Entry 7Z5J (electron microscopy, 2.58 A resolution); this record covers chains D and F of the 12 polymer chains in the assembly.

[Chain D (and F)]
Protein: Molybdenum storage protein subunit beta
From: Azotobacter vinelandii DJ
Notes: chain F of this document is another copy of the same molecule, construct and numbering; everything in this record applies to it too
UniProt: P84253 (MOSB_AZOVD); residue numbers follow UniProt; this construct covers 2-270
Sequence (269 residues; each row starts with the number of its first residue):
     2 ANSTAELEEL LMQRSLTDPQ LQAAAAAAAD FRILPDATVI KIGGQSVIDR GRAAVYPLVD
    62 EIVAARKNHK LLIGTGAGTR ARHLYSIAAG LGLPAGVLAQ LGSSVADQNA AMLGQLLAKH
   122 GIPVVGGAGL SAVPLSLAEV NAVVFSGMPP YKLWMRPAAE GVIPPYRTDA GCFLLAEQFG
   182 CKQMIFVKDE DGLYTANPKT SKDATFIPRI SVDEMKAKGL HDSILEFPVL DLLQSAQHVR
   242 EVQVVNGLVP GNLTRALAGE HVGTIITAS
Disordered / not traced: 2-3
Metal / ion sites: W11-O35 cluster W near Asp-108 (its only coordinating residue here)
Ligand contacts:
  - ATP (adenosine-5'-triphosphate): Lys-42, Gly-44, Gly-45, Gln-46, Ser-47, Gly-77, Ala-78, Gly-79, Arg-83, Thr-169, Asp-170, Lys-189, Asp-190, Glu-191, Gly-193, Leu-194, Tyr-195, Thr-196, Ala-197, Asn-198, Pro-199, Lys-200, Asp-223, Ser-224, Ile-225
  - tungstate cluster (IHW): Pro-124, Val-125, Val-126, Gly-127, Gly-128, Ser-132, Val-134, Pro-135
  - IV9 (1,1,3,3,5,7,7,9,11,15,15-undecakis($L1-oxidanyl)-2$l4,4$l3,6$l5,8,10,12,14,16,17,18,19$l3,20,21,22,23-pentadecaoxa-1$l6,3$l6,5$l6,7$l6,9$l6,11$l6,13$l6,15$L6-octatungstapentadecacyclo[7.7.1.11,13.13,5.13,15.15,7.15,11.17,11.02,13.02,15.04,13.06,9.06,11.06,13.09,19]tricosane): Gly-127, Gly-128, Ala-129, Gly-130, Leu-131, Pro-151, Leu-176, Phe-180
  - W11-O35 cluster (IWL): Ser-104, Ala-107, Asp-108, Gly-127, Gly-128, Ser-147, Gly-148, Met-149, Lys-153
  - molybdate ion (MOO): Lys-42, Gly-77, Ala-78, Gly-79, Arg-83, Tyr-86, Met-149, Arg-168, Thr-169, Glu-227

[How chain D and chain F interact]
Contacting residue pairs - 18 pairs, chain D then chain F:
  Arg-53(D) with Ala-30(F)
  Tyr-57(D) with Phe-32(F)
  Gln-116(D) with Phe-32(F); Ile-34(F); Leu-131(F)
  Leu-117(D) with Phe-32(F)
  Ala-119(D) with Ala-133(F)
  Lys-120(D) with Phe-32(F); Arg-33(F), hydrogen bond (side chain-backbone); Ile-34(F)
  Gly-122(D) with Ala-133(F); Ser-137(F)
  Ile-123(D) with Ala-133(F)
  Pro-124(D) with Ala-133(F); Val-134(F), hydrophobic
  Pro-135(D) with Val-134(F), hydrophobic
  Glu-140(D) with Leu-138(F)
  Val-141(D) with Ser-137(F)
Other interface residues (no listed pair), chain D (14 interface residues in all): Gly-115, Leu-138
Other interface residues (no listed pair), chain F (11 interface residues in all): Pro-36, Gln-179

[In short]
14 residues of chain D face 11 of chain F across their interface, with 1 hydrogen bond. The hydrogen-bonded
pair is Lys-120(D)/Arg-33(F). Ligands of chain D: molybdate ion, ATP, W11-O35 cluster, compound IV9 and
tungstate cluster.
Both chains are Molybdenum storage protein subunit beta (Azotobacter vinelandii DJ). Entry 7Z5J (The
molybdenum storage protein loaded with tungstate) was determined by electron microscopy, deposited together
with 7ZR4, 7ZSE and 7ZQQ.
